7V01 - chains I and U of the 10 polymer chains in the assembly; structure by electron microscopy, 3.67 A resolution.

# Chain I
Name: CRISPR system Cms protein Csm2
From: Staphylococcus epidermidis RP62A
UniProtKB: Q5HK90 (Q5HK90_STAEQ); residues 14-141 here correspond to UniProt positions 1-128 (UniProt number = residue number - 13)
Chain sequence (128 residues; numbered 14 to 141; the number before each row is that of its first residue):
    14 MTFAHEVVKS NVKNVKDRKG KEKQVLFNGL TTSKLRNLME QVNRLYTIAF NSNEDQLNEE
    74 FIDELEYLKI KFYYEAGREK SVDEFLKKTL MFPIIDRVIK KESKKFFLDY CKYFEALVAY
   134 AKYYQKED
Not modelled in the structure: 28-36, 140-141

# Chain U
Molecule: 37-nt RNA strand
Notes: fragment: CRISPR self RNA target
Sequence (37 nucleotides; row label = number of the first residue in the row; numbering starts at 0):
     0 ACUGAUGAUU UAUAUACUUC GGCAUACGUG UUCUCGU
Not modelled in the structure: 0-6, 23, 33-36

# Chain I / chain U interface
Residue-residue contacts (8; chain I residue first):
  Thr45(I) - U10(U)  phosphate contact
  Ser46(I) - U9(U)  hydrogen bond to the phosphate
  Ser46(I) - U10(U)  phosphate contact
  Arg49(I) - U8(U)  base contact
  Arg49(I) - U9(U)  base contact
  Glu53(I) - A11(U)  base contact
  Arg91(I) - A7(U)  salt bridge to the phosphate
  Lys135(I) - U10(U)  salt bridge to the phosphate
Interface residues without a listed pair, chain I (7 interface residues in all): Thr44

# In short
Chain I and chain U form an interface of 7 and 5 residues respectively, with 1 hydrogen bond and 2 salt
bridges. Polar pairs include Ser46(I)-U9(U), Arg91(I)-A7(U) and Lys135(I)-U10(U).
Here chain I is CRISPR system Cms protein Csm2 (Staphylococcus epidermidis RP62A) and chain U is a 37-nt RNA
strand. Entry 7V01 (Staphylococcus epidermidis RP62a CRISPR short effector complex with self RNA target and
ATP) was determined by electron microscopy (same publication as 7UZW, 7UZX, 7UZY, 7UZZ, 7V00 and 7V02).
